Entry 9C9U (electron microscopy, 4.50 A resolution (low resolution: residue-level contacts below are approximate; hydrogen-bond / salt-bridge calls are withheld)); this record covers chains B and C of the 18 polymer chains in the assembly.

[Chain B]
Name: Complement C1q subcomponent subunit A
UniProtKB: P02745 (C1QA_HUMAN); aligned to UniProt positions 23-59 over residues 1-37 (the alignment contains insertions or deletions, so no single offset holds)
Sequence (37 residues; row label = number of the first residue in the row):
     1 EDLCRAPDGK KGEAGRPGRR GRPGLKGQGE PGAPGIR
Unresolved in the structure: 1-5, 31-37
Modified positions: Pro17 (4-hydroxyproline; HYP); Pro23 (4-hydroxyproline; HYP); Pro34 (4-hydroxyproline; HYP)
Curated features (UniProtKB/Swiss-Prot):
  - modified residue: Lys11 (5-hydroxylysine), Pro17 (4-hydroxyproline), Pro23 (4-hydroxyproline), Lys26 (5-hydroxylysine)
  - glycosylation (O-linked (Gal...) hydroxylysine): Lys11, Lys26
What the authors report for this chain:
  - mutagenesis - R16A, R19A, R22A: unchanged stability
  - higher-order assembly contacts with a neighbouring Complement C1q subcomponent subunit C: Arg16

[Chain C]
Name: Complement C1q subcomponent subunit C
UniProtKB: P02747 (C1QC_HUMAN); residues 1-35 here correspond to UniProt positions 29-63 (UniProt number = residue number + 28)
Sequence (35 residues; each row starts with the number of its first residue):
     1 NTGCYGIPGM PGLPGAPGKD GYDGLPGPKG EPGIP
Unresolved in the structure: 1-5, 31-35
Modified positions: Pro8, Pro11, Pro14, Pro17, Pro26, Pro35 (4-hydroxyproline; HYP)
Curated features (UniProtKB/Swiss-Prot):
  - modified residue (4-hydroxyproline): Pro8, Pro11, Pro14, Pro17, Pro26, Pro35
What the authors report for this chain:
  - mutagenesis - M10L, M10N: increased stability
  - mutagenesis - M10D, M10F: decreased stability

[How chain B and chain C interact]
Residue-residue contacts (35):
  Pro7(B) - Pro8(C)
  Pro7(B) - Gly9(C)
  Gly9(B) - Gly9(C)
  Gly9(B) - Met10(C)
  Lys10(B) - Pro11(C)
  Lys10(B) - Gly12(C)
  Gly12(B) - Leu13(C)
  Glu13(B) - Pro14(C)
  Glu13(B) - Gly15(C)
  Gly15(B) - Gly15(C)
  Gly15(B) - Ala16(C)
  Arg16(B) - Pro17(C)
  Arg16(B) - Gly18(C)
  Gly18(B) - Gly18(C)
  Gly18(B) - Lys19(C)
  Gly18(B) - Asp20(C)
  Arg19(B) - Asp20(C)
  Arg19(B) - Gly21(C)
  Arg20(B) - Gly21(C)
  Gly21(B) - Gly21(C)
  Gly21(B) - Tyr22(C)
  Arg22(B) - Tyr22(C)
  Arg22(B) - Asp23(C)
  Arg22(B) - Gly24(C)
  Pro23(B) - Asp23(C)
  Gly24(B) - Asp23(C)
  Gly24(B) - Gly24(C)
  Gly24(B) - Leu25(C)
  Gly24(B) - Pro26(C)
  Leu25(B) - Pro26(C)
  Leu25(B) - Gly27(C)
  Lys26(B) - Pro28(C)
  Lys26(B) - Gly30(C)
  Gly27(B) - Gly27(C)
  Glu30(B) - Lys29(C)
Interface residues without a listed pair, chain B (21 interface residues in all): Asp8, Ala14, Pro17

[Summary]
21 residues of chain B and 23 residues of chain C are in contact. The paper reports that M10L and M10N of
chain C increase stability; higher-order assembly contacts with a neighbouring Complement C1q subcomponent
subunit C through Arg16(B); 7 substitutions were tested in all.
Here chain B is Complement C1q subcomponent subunit A and chain C is Complement C1q subcomponent subunit C.
Entry 9C9U (Cryo-EM structure of the C1q A, B-crt, C peptide full assembly) was determined by electron
microscopy, deposited together with 9C9L.
